Entry 8ZGS (electron microscopy, 3.04 A resolution); this record covers chains A and E of the 6 polymer chains in the assembly.

Chain A:
Protein: High affinity immunoglobulin epsilon receptor subunit alpha
Source organism: Rattus norvegicus
UniProtKB: P12371 (FCERA_RAT); numbering as in UniProt (aligned over 1-245)
Amino-acid sequence (245 residues; numbered 1 to 245; the number before each row is that of its first residue):
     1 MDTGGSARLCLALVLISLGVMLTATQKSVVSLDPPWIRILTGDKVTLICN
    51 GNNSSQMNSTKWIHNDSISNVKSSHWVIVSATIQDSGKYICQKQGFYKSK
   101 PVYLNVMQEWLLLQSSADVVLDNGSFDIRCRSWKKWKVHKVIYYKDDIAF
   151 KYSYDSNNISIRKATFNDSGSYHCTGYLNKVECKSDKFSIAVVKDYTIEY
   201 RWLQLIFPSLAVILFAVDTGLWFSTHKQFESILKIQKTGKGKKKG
Not modelled in the structure: 1-24, 237-245
UniProt features mapped onto this chain:
  - glycosylation (N-linked (GlcNAc...) asparagine): Asn52, Asn53, Asn58, Asn65, Asn123, Asn158, Asn167
Disulfides: Cys49-Cys91, Cys130-Cys174
Covalent attachments: N-acetylglucosamine (NAG) linked to Asn65, Asn158, Asn167

Chain E:
Protein: Immunoglobulin heavy constant epsilon
Source organism: Rattus norvegicus
UniProtKB: P01855 (IGHE_RAT); residues 95-429 here = UniProt positions 95-429
Amino-acid sequence (374 residues; numbered 73 to 446; the number before each row is that of its first residue):
    73 MSVPTQVLGLLLLWLTDARCDIARPVNITKPTVDLLHSSCDPNAFHSTIQ
   123 LYCFVYGHIQNDVSIHWLMDDRKIYETHAQNVLIKEEGKLASTYSRLNIT
   173 QQQWMSESTFTCKVTSQGENYWAHTRRCSDDEPRGVITYLIPPSPLDLYE
   223 NGTPKLTCLVLDLESEENITVTWVRERKKSIGSASQRSTKHHNATTSITS
   273 ILPVDAKDWIEGEGYQCRVDHPHFPKPIVRSITKAPGKRSAPEVYVFLPP
   323 EEEEKDKRTLTCLIQNFFPEDISVQWLQDSKLIPKSQHSTTTPLKYNGSN
   373 QRFFIFSRLEVTKALWTQTKQFTCRVIHEALREPRKLERTISKSLGNTSL
   423 RPSQASMHHHHHHSRVDYKDDDDK
Not modelled in the structure: 73-97, 418-446
Differences from the reference sequence: initiating methionine (73); expression tag (74-94, 430-446)
Disulfides: Cys125-Cys184, Cys230-Cys289, Cys334-Cys396
Covalent attachments: N-acetylglucosamine (NAG) linked to Asn170, Asn240; glycan linked to Asn265

Interface between chain A and chain E:
Residue-residue contacts (10):
  Gln108(A) with Lys298(E)
  Glu109(A) with Pro297(E); Lys298(E), salt bridge
  Trp110(A) with Phe296(E), hydrophobic; Pro297(E), hydrophobic; Lys298(E), hydrogen bond (side chain-backbone)
  Trp133(A) with Pro297(E)
  Asn179(A) with Pro205(E)
  Lys180(A) with Arg206(E)
  Val181(A) with Gly207(E)
Also at the interface, not in a pair above, chain E (11 interface residues in all): Glu204, Val208, Ile209, His295, Ile300

In short:
7 residues of chain A face 11 of chain E across their interface, with 1 hydrogen bond and 1 salt bridge. Polar
pairs include Glu109(A)-Lys298(E) and Trp110(A)-Lys298(E). Covalently linked N-acetylglucosamine: at Asn65(A),
Asn158(A) and Asn167(A). Covalently linked N-acetylglucosamine: at Asn170(E) and Asn240(E).
Chain A is High affinity immunoglobulin epsilon receptor subunit alpha and chain E is Immunoglobulin heavy
constant epsilon, both from Rattus norvegicus; the structure, Structure of the ige-fc bound to its high
affinity receptor fc(epsilon)ri state2, was determined by electron microscopy (same publication as 8Y81, 8Y84,
8Z0T and 8ZGT).
